3GZK - chain A; structure by X-ray diffraction, 1.80 A resolution.

# Chain A
Protein: Cellulase
From: Alicyclobacillus acidocaldarius subsp. acidocaldarius
Notes: EC 3.2.1.4
Reference sequence: Q9AJS0 (Q9AJS0_ALIAC); residues 1-537 here = UniProt positions 1-537
Sequence (537 residues; each row starts with the number of its first residue):
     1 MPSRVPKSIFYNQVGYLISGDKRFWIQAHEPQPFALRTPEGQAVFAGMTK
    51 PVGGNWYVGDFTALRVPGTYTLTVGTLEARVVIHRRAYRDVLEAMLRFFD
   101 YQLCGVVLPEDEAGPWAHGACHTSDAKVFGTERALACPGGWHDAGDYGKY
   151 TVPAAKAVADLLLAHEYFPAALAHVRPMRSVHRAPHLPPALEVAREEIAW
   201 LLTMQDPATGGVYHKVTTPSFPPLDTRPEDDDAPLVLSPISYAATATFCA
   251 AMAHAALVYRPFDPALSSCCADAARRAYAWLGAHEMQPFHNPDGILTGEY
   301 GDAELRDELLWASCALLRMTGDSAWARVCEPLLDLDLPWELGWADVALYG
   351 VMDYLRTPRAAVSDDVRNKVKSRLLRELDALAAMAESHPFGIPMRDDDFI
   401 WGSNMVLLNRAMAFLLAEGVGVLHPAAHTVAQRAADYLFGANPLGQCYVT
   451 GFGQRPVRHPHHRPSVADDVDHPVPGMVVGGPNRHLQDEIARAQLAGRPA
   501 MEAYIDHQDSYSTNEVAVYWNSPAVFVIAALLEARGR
Disordered / not traced: 1-6
Bound ions: Zn2+: C104, C121, H122, H142; Ca2+: D302, E304, D307, E308, A344

# Summary
The Zn2+ site is built by C104, C121, H122 and H142. D302, E304, D307, E308 and A344 form the Ca2+ site.
Chain A is Cellulase (Alicyclobacillus acidocaldarius subsp. acidocaldarius); the structure, Structure of A.
Acidocaldarius Cellulase CelA, was determined by X-ray diffraction together with 3H2W and 3H3K from the same
study.
